8B1I - chains A and B of the 3 polymer chains in the assembly; structure by X-ray diffraction, 2.55 A resolution.

# Chain A
Protein: Dipeptide and tripeptide permease B
Source organism: Escherichia coli
UniProt: P36837 (DTPB_ECOLI); numbering as in UniProt (aligned over 1-489)
Sequence (489 residues; row label = number of the first residue in the row):
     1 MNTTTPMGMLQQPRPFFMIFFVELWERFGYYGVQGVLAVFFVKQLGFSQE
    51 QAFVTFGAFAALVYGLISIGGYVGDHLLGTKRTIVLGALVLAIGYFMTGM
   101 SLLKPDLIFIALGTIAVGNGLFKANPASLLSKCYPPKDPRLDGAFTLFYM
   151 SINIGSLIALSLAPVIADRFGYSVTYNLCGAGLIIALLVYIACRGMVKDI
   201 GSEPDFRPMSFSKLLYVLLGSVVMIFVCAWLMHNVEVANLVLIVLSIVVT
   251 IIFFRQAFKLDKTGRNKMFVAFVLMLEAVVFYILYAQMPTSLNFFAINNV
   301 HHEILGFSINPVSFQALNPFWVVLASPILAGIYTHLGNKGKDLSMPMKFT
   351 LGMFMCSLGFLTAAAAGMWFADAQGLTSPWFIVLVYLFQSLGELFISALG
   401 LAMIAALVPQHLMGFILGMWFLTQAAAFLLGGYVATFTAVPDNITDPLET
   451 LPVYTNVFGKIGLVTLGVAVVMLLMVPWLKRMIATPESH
Unresolved in the structure: 1-10, 257-265, 333-342, 409-412, 485-489
What the authors report for this chain:
  - binding site for Met-ser: R27, N153, N318, E393

# Chain B
Protein: Nanobody 132
Source organism: Lama glama
Notes: antibody fragment or engineered binder
Sequence (127 residues; each row starts with the number of its first residue):
     2 VQLVESGGGLVQAGGSLRLSCAASGPTLSNYAVGWFRQAPGKEREFVAGI
    52 NWSSGLRYKDVVKGRFTVSRDNVKDTVYLQMNSLKPEDTAVYYCAARFGG
   102 MLPLQPSGYANWGQGTQVTVSSHHHHH
Disulfide bonds: C22-C95

# Chain A / chain B interface
Pairs across the interface - 49 pairs, chain A then chain B:
  K43(A) - S30(B)
  K43(A) - N31(B)
  K43(A) - W53(B)  hydrogen bond (side chain-backbone)
  D168(A) - P27(B)
  D168(A) - T28(B)  hydrogen bond (backbone-backbone)
  D168(A) - N31(B)  hydrogen bond
  D168(A) - Y32(B)  hydrogen bond
  R169(A) - V2(B)
  R169(A) - P27(B)
  F294(A) - W53(B)  hydrophobic
  I297(A) - R98(B)  hydrogen bond (backbone-side chain)
  I297(A) - G100(B)
  N298(A) - R98(B)
  N298(A) - M102(B)
  V300(A) - R98(B)  hydrogen bond (backbone-side chain)
  H301(A) - S108(B)
  H302(A) - R98(B)  hydrogen bond
  H302(A) - F99(B)
  S308(A) - A111(B)
  N310(A) - F99(B)
  P311(A) - F99(B)  hydrophobic
  V312(A) - F99(B)  hydrophobic
  Q374(A) - P104(B)
  Q374(A) - L105(B)
  Q374(A) - Q106(B)  hydrogen bond (side chain-backbone)
  Q374(A) - S108(B)  hydrogen bond
  Q374(A) - G109(B)
  L376(A) - R98(B)
  L376(A) - G109(B)
  D442(A) - N52(B)
  D442(A) - S54(B)  hydrogen bond (backbone-side chain)
  D442(A) - G56(B)
  N443(A) - G56(B)
  I444(A) - N52(B)  hydrogen bond (backbone-side chain)
  I444(A) - G101(B)
  I444(A) - M102(B)
  T445(A) - N52(B)
  T445(A) - G56(B)
  T445(A) - L57(B)
  T445(A) - R58(B)
  T445(A) - G101(B)
  T445(A) - M102(B)
  T445(A) - L103(B)  hydrogen bond (backbone-backbone)
  D446(A) - R58(B)  salt bridge
  D446(A) - M102(B)
  P447(A) - R58(B)
  P447(A) - M102(B)  hydrophobic
  P447(A) - P104(B)  hydrophobic
  T450(A) - M102(B)
Also at the interface, not in a pair above, chain A (27 interface residues in all): V39, V42, N299, D372, V440
Also at the interface, not in a pair above, chain B (25 interface residues in all): G26

# Overview
The interface between chain A and chain B involves 27 residues on one side and 25 on the other; the contacts
include 12 hydrogen bonds and 1 salt bridge. Polar contacts include D446(A)-R58(B), K43(A)-W53(B) and
D168(A)-N31(B). The paper reports a binding site for Met-ser at R27(A), N153(A) and N318(A) among others.
Here chain A is Dipeptide and tripeptide permease B (Escherichia coli) and chain B is Nanobody 132 (Lama
glama). Entry 8B1I (DtpB-Nb132-MS) was determined by X-ray diffraction together with 8B17, 8B19, 8B1C, 8B1D,
8B1G, 8B1J and 8B1K from the same study.
